Entry 7Q1E (X-ray diffraction, 2.70 A resolution); this record covers chains A and D of the 5 polymer chains in the assembly.

# Chain A
Name: Tubulin alpha chain
From: Ovis aries
Reference sequence: A0A6P7DY20 (A0A6P7DY20_SHEEP); numbering as in UniProt (aligned over 1-451)
Sequence (451 residues; each row starts with the number of its first residue):
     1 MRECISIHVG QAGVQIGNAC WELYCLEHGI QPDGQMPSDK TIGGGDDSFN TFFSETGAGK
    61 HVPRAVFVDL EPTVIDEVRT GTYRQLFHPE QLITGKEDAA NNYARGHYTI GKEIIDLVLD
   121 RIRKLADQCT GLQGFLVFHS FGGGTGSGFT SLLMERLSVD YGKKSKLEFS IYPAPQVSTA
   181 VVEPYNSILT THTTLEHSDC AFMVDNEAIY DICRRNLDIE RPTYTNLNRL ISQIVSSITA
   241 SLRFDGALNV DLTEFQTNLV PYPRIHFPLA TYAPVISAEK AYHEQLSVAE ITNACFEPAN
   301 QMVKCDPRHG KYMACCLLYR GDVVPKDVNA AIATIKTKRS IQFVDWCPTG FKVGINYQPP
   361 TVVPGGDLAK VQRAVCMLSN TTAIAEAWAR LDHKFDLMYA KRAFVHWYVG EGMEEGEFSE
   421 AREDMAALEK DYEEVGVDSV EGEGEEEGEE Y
Unresolved in the structure: 441-451
Residues lining bound ligands: GTP (guanosine-5'-triphosphate): V9, G10, Q11, A12, Q15, I16, D69, D98, A99, A100, N101, S140, G142, G143, G144, T145, G146, I171, P173, A174, V177, S178, T179, E183, N206, Y224, L227, N228, I231

# Chain D
Name: iiH5 ALPHAREP
From: synthetic construct
Sequence (170 residues; numbered 1 to 170; the number before each row is that of its first residue):
     1 MRGSHHHHHH TDPEKVEMYI KNLQDDSPPV RFNAAVALGK IGDERAVEPL IKALKDEDWQ
    61 VRKTAAYALG KIGDERAVEP LIKALKDEDR YVRSRAALAL GKIGDERAVE PLIKALKDED
   121 EYVRLSAASA LGKIGGERVR AAMEKLAETG TGFARKVAVN YLETHKSLIS
Unresolved in the structure: 1-13, 165-170

# Interface between chain A and chain D
Pairs across the interface (29):
  Q256(A) - F153(D)
  T257(A) - G152(D)
  T257(A) - F153(D)
  V260(A) - F153(D)
  P261(A) - F153(D)  hydrophobic
  Y262(A) - R90(D)
  Y262(A) - Y122(D)  hydrophobic
  M313(A) - F153(D)
  D345(A) - L98(D)
  D345(A) - S129(D)  hydrogen bond (backbone-side chain)
  W346(A) - L98(D)  hydrophobic
  W346(A) - Y122(D)  hydrophobic
  W346(A) - L125(D)
  W346(A) - S126(D)
  W346(A) - S129(D)
  C347(A) - F153(D)  hydrophobic
  P348(A) - V157(D)  hydrophobic
  D431(A) - R90(D)  salt bridge
  D431(A) - Y91(D)  hydrogen bond
  E434(A) - Q60(D)
  E434(A) - K63(D)  salt bridge
  E434(A) - Y91(D)
  E434(A) - R95(D)  salt bridge
  V435(A) - Y122(D)
  V437(A) - R95(D)
  D438(A) - Y67(D)
  D438(A) - R95(D)
  S439(A) - Y67(D)  hydrogen bond (backbone-side chain)
  V440(A) - Y67(D)
Also at the interface, not in a pair above, chain A (20 interface residues in all): N258, L259, A314
Also at the interface, not in a pair above, chain D (15 interface residues in all): E121

# Overview
20 residues of chain A and 15 residues of chain D are in contact, with 3 hydrogen bonds and 3 salt bridges.
Polar contacts include D431(A)-R90(D), E434(A)-K63(D) and E434(A)-R95(D). Bound to chain A: GTP.
Chain A is Tubulin alpha chain (Ovis aries) and chain D is iiH5 ALPHAREP (synthetic construct); the structure,
Cpap:tubulin:iih5 alpharep complex, was determined by X-ray diffraction together with 7Q1F, 7Z0F and 7Z0G from
the same study.
